8SSA - chains B and E of the 6 polymer chains in the assembly; structure by electron microscopy, 3.88 A resolution.

# Chain B
Name: Glutamate receptor 2, Voltage-dependent calcium channel gamma-5 subunit chimera
Source organism: Rattus norvegicus
Reference sequence: chimeric construct of P19491, Q8VHW8: residues 10-826 from P19491 (GRIA2_RAT), isoform P19491-2 positions 25-841 (UniProt number = residue number + 15); residues 832-1035 from Q8VHW8 positions 4-207 (UniProt number = residue number - 828)
Sequence (1026 residues; numbered 10 to 1035; the number before each row is that of its first residue):
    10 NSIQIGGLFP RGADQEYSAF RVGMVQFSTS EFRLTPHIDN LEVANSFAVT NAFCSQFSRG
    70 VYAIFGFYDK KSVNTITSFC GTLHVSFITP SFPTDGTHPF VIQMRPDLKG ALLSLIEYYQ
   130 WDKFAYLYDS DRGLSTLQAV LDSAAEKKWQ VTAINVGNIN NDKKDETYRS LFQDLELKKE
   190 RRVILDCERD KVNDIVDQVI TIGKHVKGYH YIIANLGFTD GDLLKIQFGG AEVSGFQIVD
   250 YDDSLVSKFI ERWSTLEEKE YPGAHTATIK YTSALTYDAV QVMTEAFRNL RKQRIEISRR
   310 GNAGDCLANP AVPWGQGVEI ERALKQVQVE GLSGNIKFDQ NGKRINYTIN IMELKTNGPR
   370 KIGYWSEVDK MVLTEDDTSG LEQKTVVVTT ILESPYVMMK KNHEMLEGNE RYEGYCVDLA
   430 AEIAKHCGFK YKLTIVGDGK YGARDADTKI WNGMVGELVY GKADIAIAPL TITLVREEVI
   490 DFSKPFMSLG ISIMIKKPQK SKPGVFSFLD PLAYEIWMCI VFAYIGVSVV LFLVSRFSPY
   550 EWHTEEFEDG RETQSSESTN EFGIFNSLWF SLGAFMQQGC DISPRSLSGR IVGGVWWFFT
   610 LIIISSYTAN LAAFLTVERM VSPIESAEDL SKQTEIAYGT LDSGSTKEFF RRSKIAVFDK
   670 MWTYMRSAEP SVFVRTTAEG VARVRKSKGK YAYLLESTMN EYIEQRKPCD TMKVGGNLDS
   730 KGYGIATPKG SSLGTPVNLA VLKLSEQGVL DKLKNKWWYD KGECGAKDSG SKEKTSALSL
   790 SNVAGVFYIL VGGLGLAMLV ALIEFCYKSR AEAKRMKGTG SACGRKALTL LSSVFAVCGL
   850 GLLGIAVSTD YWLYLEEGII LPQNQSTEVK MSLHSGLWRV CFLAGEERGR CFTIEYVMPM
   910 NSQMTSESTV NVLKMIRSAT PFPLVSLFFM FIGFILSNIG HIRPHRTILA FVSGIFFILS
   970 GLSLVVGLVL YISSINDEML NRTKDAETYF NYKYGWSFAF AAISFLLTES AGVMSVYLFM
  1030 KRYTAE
Unresolved in the structure: 549-568, 822-1035
Construct notes: conflict E241 (Asn256 in P19491), L382 (Val397 in P19491), E384 (Gly405 in P19491), D385 (Asn406 in P19491), Q392 (Asn413 in P19491), S754 (Asn775 in P19491), V758 (Leu779 in P19491); linker (827-831)
Cystine bridges: C63-C315, C718-C773
Ligand contacts:
  - glutamic acid (GLU): Y450, P478, L479, T480, R485, L650, D651, G653, S654, T655, E705, Y732
  - spermidine (SPD): Q586, Q587, G588, C589

# Chain E
Name: Protein cornichon homolog 2
Source organism: Homo sapiens
Reference sequence: Q6PI25 (CNIH2_HUMAN); residue numbers follow UniProt; this construct covers 1-160
Sequence (160 residues; each row starts with the number of its first residue):
     1 MAFTFAAFCY MLTLVLCASL IFFVIWHIIA FDELRTDFKN PIDQGNPARA RERLKNIERI
    61 CCLLRKLVVP EYSIHGLFCL MFLCAAEWVT LGLNIPLLFY HLWRYFHRPA DGSEVMYDAV
   121 SIMNADILNY CQKESWCKLA FYLLSFFYYL YSMVYTLVSF
Unresolved in the structure: 1, 38-55, 160

# Interface between chain B and chain E
Pairs across the interface (19):
  M527(B) with F5(E), hydrophobic
  C528(B) with F5(E), hydrophobic; F8(E)
  F531(B) with F5(E), hydrophobic; L12(E); M81(E), hydrophobic; C84(E), hydrophobic
  A532(B) with F8(E), hydrophobic
  I534(B) with L77(E), hydrophobic
  G535(B) with L12(E)
  V539(B) with L16(E), hydrophobic
  L542(B) with S19(E); F23(E), hydrophobic; I74(E), hydrophobic
  R545(B) with K66(E), hydrogen bond (side chain-backbone); L67(E); P70(E)
  F546(B) with F22(E), hydrophobic; W26(E)
Other interface residues (no listed pair), chain B (13 interface residues in all): E524, V538, F541
Other interface residues (no listed pair), chain E (17 interface residues in all): V15, L80

# In short
13 residues of chain B and 17 residues of chain E are in contact; the contacts include 1 hydrogen bond. The
hydrogen-bonded pair is R545(B)-K66(E). Bound to chain B: glutamic acid and spermidine.
Chain B is Glutamate receptor 2, Voltage-dependent calcium channel gamma-5 subunit chimera (Rattus norvegicus)
and chain E is Protein cornichon homolog 2 (Homo sapiens); the structure, Structure of AMPA receptor GluA2
complex with auxiliary subunits TARP gamma-5 and cornichon-2 bound to glutamate ..., was determined by
electron microscopy together with 8SS2, 8SS3, 8SS4, 8SS6, 8SS7 and 8SSB from the same study.
